7DPW - chains A and D of the 4 polymer chains in the assembly; structure by electron microscopy, 2.65 A resolution.

[Chain A (and D)]
Protein: CTP synthase
From: Drosophila melanogaster
Notes: EC 6.3.4.2; chain D of this document is another copy of the same molecule, construct and numbering; everything in this record applies to it too
UniProtKB: Q9VUL1 (PYRG_DROME); numbering as in UniProt (aligned over 1-556)
Amino-acid sequence (556 residues; numbered 1 to 556; the number before each row is that of its first residue):
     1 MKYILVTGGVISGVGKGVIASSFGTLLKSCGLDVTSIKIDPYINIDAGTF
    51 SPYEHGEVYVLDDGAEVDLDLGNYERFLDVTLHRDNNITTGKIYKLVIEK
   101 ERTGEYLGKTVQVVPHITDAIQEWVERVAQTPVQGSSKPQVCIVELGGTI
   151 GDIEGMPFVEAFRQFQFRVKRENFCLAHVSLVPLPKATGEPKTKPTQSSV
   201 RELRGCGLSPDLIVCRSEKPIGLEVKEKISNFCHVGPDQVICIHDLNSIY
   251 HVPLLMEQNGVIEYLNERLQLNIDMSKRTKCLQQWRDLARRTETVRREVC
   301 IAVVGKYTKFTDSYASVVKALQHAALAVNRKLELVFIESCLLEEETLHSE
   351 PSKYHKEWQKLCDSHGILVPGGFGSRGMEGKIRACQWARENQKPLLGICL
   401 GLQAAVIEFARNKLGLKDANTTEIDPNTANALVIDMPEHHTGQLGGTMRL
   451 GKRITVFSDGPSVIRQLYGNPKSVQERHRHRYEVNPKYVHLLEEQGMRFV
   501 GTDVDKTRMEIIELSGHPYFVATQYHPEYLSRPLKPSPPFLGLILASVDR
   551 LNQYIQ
Residues lining bound ligands:
  - CTP (cytidine-5'-triphosphate), molecule 1: Ser-12, Thr-149, Asp-152, Ile-153, Glu-154
  - CTP, molecule 2: Ser-12, Gly-13, Val-14, Gly-15, Lys-16, Gly-17, Val-18, Ser-21, Leu-69, Asn-73, Phe-77, Glu-145, Ile-249, Asp-312, Lys-319
  - CTP, molecule 3: Gln-112, Val-113, Val-114
  - CTP, molecule 4: Glu-190, Pro-191, Lys-192, Thr-193, Lys-194, Gln-197, Lys-228, Phe-232
UniProt features mapped onto this chain:
  - active site (For GATase activity): Cys-399, His-526, Glu-528
From the paper describing this entry:
  - contacts within the chain: His-355/Trp-358
  - specificity-determining residues: Arg-481 (proposed by the authors, not directly observed)
  - mutagenesis - K16A, K38A: decreased catalytic activity

[Chain A / chain D interface]
Pairs across the interface (18; chain A residue first):
  Arg-163(A) / Asn-231(D)  hydrogen bond (side chain-backbone)
  Arg-163(A) / Phe-232(D)
  Arg-163(A) / His-234(D)  hydrogen bond
  Phe-167(A) / His-234(D)
  Arg-201(A) / Gly-205(D)
  Arg-204(A) / Arg-204(D)
  Arg-204(A) / Gly-205(D)  hydrogen bond (side chain-backbone)
  Arg-204(A) / Gly-207(D)
  Gly-205(A) / Arg-201(D)
  Gly-205(A) / Arg-204(D)  hydrogen bond (backbone-side chain)
  Gly-205(A) / Gly-205(D)
  Gly-207(A) / Arg-204(D)
  Gly-207(A) / His-234(D)
  Asn-231(A) / Arg-163(D)  hydrogen bond (backbone-side chain)
  Phe-232(A) / Arg-163(D)
  His-234(A) / Arg-163(D)  hydrogen bond
  His-234(A) / Phe-167(D)
  His-234(A) / Gly-207(D)
Interface residues without a listed pair, chain A (13 interface residues in all): Glu-160, Gln-164, Gln-166, Cys-206
Interface residues without a listed pair, chain D (13 interface residues in all): Glu-160, Gln-164, Gln-166, Cys-206

[Overview]
The chain A/chain D interface involves 13 residues from each chain, with 6 hydrogen bonds. Polar contacts
include Arg-163(A)/Asn-231(D), Arg-163(A)/His-234(D) and Arg-204(A)/Gly-205(D). Chain A binds 4 copies of CTP.
Curated annotation (UniProt) lists 3 active-site residues on chain A. From the paper: K16A and K38A of chain A
reduce catalytic activity; the specificity determinant Arg-481(A).
Both chains are CTP synthase (Drosophila melanogaster). Entry 7DPW (Structural basis for ligand binding modes
of CTP synthase) was determined by electron microscopy, deposited together with 7WIZ, 7WJ4 and 7DPT.
